PDB entry 4ATL | X-ray diffraction, 2.52 A resolution | chain A

Chain A:
Name: Raucaffricine-O-beta-D-glucosidase
From: Rauvolfia serpentina
Notes: EC 3.2.1.125
UniProt: Q9SPP9 (Q9SPP9_RAUSE); residues 1-513 here = UniProt positions 1-513
Sequence (513 residues; each row starts with the number of its first residue):
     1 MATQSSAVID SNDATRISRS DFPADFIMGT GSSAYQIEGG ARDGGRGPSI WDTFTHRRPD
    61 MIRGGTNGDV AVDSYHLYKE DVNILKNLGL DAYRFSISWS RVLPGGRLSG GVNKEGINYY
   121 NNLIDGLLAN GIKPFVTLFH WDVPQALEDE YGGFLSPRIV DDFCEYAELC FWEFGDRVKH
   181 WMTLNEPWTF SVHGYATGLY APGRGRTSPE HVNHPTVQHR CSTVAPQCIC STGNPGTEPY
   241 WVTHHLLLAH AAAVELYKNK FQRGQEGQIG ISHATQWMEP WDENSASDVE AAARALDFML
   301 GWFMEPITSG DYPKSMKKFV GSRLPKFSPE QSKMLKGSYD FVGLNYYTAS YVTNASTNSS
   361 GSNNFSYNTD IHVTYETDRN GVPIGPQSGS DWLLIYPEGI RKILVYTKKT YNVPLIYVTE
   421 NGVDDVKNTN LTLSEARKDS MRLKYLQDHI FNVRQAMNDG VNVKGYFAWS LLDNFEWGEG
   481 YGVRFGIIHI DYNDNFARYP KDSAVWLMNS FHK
Not modelled in the structure: 1-11, 207-230, 357-363, 513
UniProt features mapped onto this chain:
  - active site: Glu186 (Proton donor), Glu420 (Nucleophile)
  - binding site (a beta-D-glucoside): Gln36, His140, Asn185, Glu186, Tyr347, Glu420, Trp469, Glu476, Trp477, Phe485
  - site: Ser390 (Directs the conformation of W-392), Trp392 (Controls the gate shape and acceptance of substrates)
  - mutagenesis: Glu186 (E186D/Q: Loss of activity), Thr189 (T189A: Reduced activity), His193 (H193A: Reduced activity), Tyr200 (Y200A: Loss of activity), Ser390 (S390G: Reduced activity), Trp392 (W392A: Loss of activity), Glu420 (E420Q: Loss of activity), Glu476 (E476A/L: Loss of activity), Phe485 (F485Y: Reduced activity)
Residues lining bound ligands: beta-D-glucopyranose (BGC): Ser33, Gln36, His140, Trp141, Asn185, Glu186, Asn345, Tyr347, Trp392, Glu420, Trp469, Glu476, Trp477, Phe485

In short:
Ligands of chain A: beta-D-glucopyranose. From UniProt: active-site residues Glu186 and Glu420, 10
beta-D-glucoside-binding residues and 9 mutagenesis sites.
Chain A is Raucaffricine-O-beta-D-glucosidase (Rauvolfia serpentina); the structure, Crystal structure of
Raucaffricine glucosidase in complex with Glucose, was determined by X-ray diffraction, deposited together
with 4EK7 and 4ATD.
